Entry 3AOI (X-ray diffraction, 4.30 A resolution (low resolution: residue-level contacts below are approximate; hydrogen-bond / salt-bridge calls are withheld)); this record covers chains D and X of the 8 polymer chains in the assembly.

# Chain D
Molecule: DNA-directed RNA polymerase subunit beta'
Source organism: Thermus thermophilus
Notes: EC 2.7.7.6
Reference sequence: Q8RQE8 (RPOC_THET8); numbering as in UniProt (aligned over 1-1524)
Sequence (1524 residues; numbered 1 to 1524; the number before each row is that of its first residue):
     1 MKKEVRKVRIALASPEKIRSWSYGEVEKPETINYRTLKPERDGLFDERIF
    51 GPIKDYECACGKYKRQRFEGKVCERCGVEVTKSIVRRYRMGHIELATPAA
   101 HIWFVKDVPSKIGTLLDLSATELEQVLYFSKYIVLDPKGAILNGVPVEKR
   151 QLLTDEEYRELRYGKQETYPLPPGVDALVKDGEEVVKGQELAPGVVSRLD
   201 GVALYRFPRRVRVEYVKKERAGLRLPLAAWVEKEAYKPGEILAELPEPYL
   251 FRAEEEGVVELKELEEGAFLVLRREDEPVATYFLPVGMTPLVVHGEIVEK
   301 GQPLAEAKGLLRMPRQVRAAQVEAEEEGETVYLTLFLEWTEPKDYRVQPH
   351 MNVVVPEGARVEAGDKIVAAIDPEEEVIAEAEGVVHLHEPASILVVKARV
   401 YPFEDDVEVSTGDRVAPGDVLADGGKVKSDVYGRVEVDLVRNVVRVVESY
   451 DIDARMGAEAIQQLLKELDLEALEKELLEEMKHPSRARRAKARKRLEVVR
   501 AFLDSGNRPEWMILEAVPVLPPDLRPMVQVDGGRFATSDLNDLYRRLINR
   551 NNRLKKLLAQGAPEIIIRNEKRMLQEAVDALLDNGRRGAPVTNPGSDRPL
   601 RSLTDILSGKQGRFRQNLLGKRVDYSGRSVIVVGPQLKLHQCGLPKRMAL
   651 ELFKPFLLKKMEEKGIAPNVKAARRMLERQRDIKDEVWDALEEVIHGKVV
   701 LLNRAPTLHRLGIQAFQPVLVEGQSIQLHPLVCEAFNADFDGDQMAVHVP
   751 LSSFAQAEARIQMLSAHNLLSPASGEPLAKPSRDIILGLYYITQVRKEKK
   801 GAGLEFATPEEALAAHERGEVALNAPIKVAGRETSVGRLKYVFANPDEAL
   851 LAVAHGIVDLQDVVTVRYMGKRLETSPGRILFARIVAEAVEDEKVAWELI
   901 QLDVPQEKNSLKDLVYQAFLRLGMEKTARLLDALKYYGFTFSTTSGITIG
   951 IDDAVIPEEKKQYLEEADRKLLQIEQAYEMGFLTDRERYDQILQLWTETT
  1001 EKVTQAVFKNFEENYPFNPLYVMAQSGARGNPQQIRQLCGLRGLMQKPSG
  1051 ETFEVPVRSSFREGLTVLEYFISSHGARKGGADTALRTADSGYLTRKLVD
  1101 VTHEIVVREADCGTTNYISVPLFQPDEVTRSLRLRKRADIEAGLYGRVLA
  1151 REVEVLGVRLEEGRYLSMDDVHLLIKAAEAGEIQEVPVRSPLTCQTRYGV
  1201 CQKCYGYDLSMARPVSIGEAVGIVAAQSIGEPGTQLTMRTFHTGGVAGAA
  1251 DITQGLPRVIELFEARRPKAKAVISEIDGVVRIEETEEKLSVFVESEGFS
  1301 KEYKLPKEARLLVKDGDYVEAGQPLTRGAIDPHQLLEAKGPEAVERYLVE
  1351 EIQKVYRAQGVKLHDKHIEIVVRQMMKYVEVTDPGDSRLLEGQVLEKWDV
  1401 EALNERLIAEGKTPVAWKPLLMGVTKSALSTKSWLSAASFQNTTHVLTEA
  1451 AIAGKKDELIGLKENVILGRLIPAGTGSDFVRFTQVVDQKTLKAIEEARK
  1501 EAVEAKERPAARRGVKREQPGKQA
Not modelled in the structure: 56-84, 216-345, 527-537, 1238-1250, 1500-1524

# Chain X
Molecule: Anti-cleavage anti-GreA transcription factor Gfh1
Source organism: Thermus thermophilus
Reference sequence: Q5SJG6 (Q5SJG6_THET8); residues 1-156 here = UniProt positions 1-156
Sequence (156 residues; numbered 1 to 156; the number before each row is that of its first residue):
     1 MAREVKLTKAGYERLMQQLERERERLQEATKILQELMESSDDYDDSGLEA
    51 AKQEKARIEARIDSLEDILSRAVILEEGSGEVIGLGSVVELEDPLSGERL
   101 SVQVVSPAEANVLDTPMKISDASPMGKALLGHRVGDVLSLDTPKGRREFR
   151 VVAIHG
Not modelled in the structure: 1-2
Swiss-Prot annotation at these positions:
  - binding site (Zn(2+)): E20, E24

# Chain D / chain X interface
Contacting residue pairs (60):
  E734(D) - E38(X)
  E734(D) - S39(X)
  N737(D) - S40(X)
  N737(D) - Y43(X)
  D739(D) - D41(X)
  P777(D) - E38(X)
  K780(D) - E38(X)
  R783(D) - S39(X)
  R783(D) - D41(X)
  K908(D) - E35(X)
  K970(D) - L113(X)
  E979(D) - T142(X)
  E979(D) - P143(X)
  M980(D) - T142(X)
  M980(D) - R147(X)
  G981(D) - P124(X)
  G981(D) - M125(X)
  F982(D) - L100(X)
  F982(D) - M117(X)
  F982(D) - I119(X)
  F982(D) - S123(X)
  F982(D) - M125(X)
  L983(D) - V112(X)
  L983(D) - S123(X)
  T984(D) - S123(X)
  T984(D) - P124(X)
  E987(D) - S120(X)
  E987(D) - S123(X)
  Q991(D) - N111(X)
  Q991(D) - V112(X)
  Q991(D) - L113(X)
  Q994(D) - Q18(X)
  Q994(D) - R61(X)
  T997(D) - R61(X)
  E1001(D) - R25(X)
  R1029(D) - D41(X)
  R1029(D) - D42(X)
  N1031(D) - I32(X)
  Q1033(D) - E54(X)
  R1036(D) - E54(X)
  Q1046(D) - Q53(X)
  Q1046(D) - R57(X)
  T1052(D) - R57(X)
  G1080(D) - E49(X)
  D1083(D) - E49(X)
  T1084(D) - E49(X)
  E1127(D) - E66(X)
  V1128(D) - R23(X)
  V1128(D) - S70(X)
  R1133(D) - R23(X)
  Q1235(D) - M37(X)
  Q1235(D) - Y43(X)
  Q1235(D) - L48(X)
  Q1235(D) - K52(X)
  A1358(D) - K55(X)
  Q1359(D) - M37(X)
  Q1359(D) - K52(X)
  G1360(D) - Q34(X)
  V1361(D) - M37(X)
  K1362(D) - Q34(X)
Interface residues without a listed pair, chain D (48 interface residues in all): L778, N909, K912, I974, A977, Y978, P1032, Q1034, R1087, T1237, R1310
Interface residues without a listed pair, chain X (43 interface residues in all): R3, L19, L33, G47, E59, V102, A122

# In short
The interface between chain D and chain X involves 48 residues on one side and 43 on the other. Curated
annotation (UniProt) lists Zn2+-binding residues E20(X) and E24(X) on chain X.
Chain D is DNA-directed RNA polymerase subunit beta' and chain X is Anti-cleavage anti-GreA transcription
factor Gfh1, both from Thermus thermophilus; the structure, RNA polymerase-Gfh1 complex (Crystal type 2), was
determined by X-ray diffraction, deposited together with 3AOH.
